6CQJ - chains A and C of the 3 polymer chains in the assembly; structure by X-ray diffraction, 2.75 A resolution.

[Chain A]
Name: HLA class II histocompatibility antigen, DR alpha chain
From: Homo sapiens
UniProt: P01903 (DRA_HUMAN); residues 1-182 here correspond to UniProt positions 26-207 (UniProt number = residue number + 25)
Sequence (182 residues; numbered 1 to 182; the number before each row is that of its first residue):
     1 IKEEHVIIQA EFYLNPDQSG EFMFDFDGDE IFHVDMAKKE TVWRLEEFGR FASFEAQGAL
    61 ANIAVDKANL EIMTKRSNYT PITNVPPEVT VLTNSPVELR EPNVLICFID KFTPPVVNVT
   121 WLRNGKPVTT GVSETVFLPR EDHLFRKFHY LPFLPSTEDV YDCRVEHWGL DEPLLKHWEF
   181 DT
Disordered / not traced: 1-2
Construct notes: conflict T182 (Ala207 in P01903)
Cystine bridges: C107-C163
Glycans and other covalent adducts: N-acetylglucosamine (NAG) linked to N118
UniProt features mapped onto this chain:
  - region: E179 to D181 (Connecting peptide)
  - site: Q9 (Self- and pathogen-derived peptide antigen), G49 (Self-peptide antigen), F51 (Self- and pathogen-derived peptide antigen), A52 (Self-peptide antigen), S53 (Self- and pathogen-derived peptide antigen), E55 (Pathogen-derived peptide antigen), N62 (Self- and pathogen-derived peptide antigen), N69 (Pathogen-derived peptide antigen), R76 (Self- and pathogen-derived peptide antigen)
  - glycosylation (N-linked (GlcNAc...) asparagine): N78, N118

[Chain C]
Name: Peptide from Capsid protein p24
UniProt: P04591 (GAG_HV1H2); residues 299-311 here = UniProt positions 299-311
Sequence (13 residues; each row starts with the number of its first residue):
   299 RFYKTLRAEQ ASQ

[How chain A and chain C interact]
Contacting residue pairs (30; chain A residue first):
  Q9(A) with K302(C); T303(C); L304(C), hydrogen bond (side chain-backbone)
  F22(A) with T303(C)
  F24(A) with K302(C)
  I31(A) with Y301(C)
  F32(A) with Y301(C), hydrophobic
  A52(A) with R299(C); Y301(C), hydrophobic
  S53(A) with R299(C), hydrogen bond (backbone-backbone); F300(C); Y301(C), hydrogen bond (backbone-backbone)
  F54(A) with F300(C); Y301(C); T303(C)
  E55(A) with F300(C)
  G58(A) with T303(C)
  N62(A) with T303(C); L304(C), hydrogen bond (side chain-backbone); R305(C); A306(C), hydrogen bond (side chain-backbone)
  V65(A) with A306(C), hydrophobic; E307(C)
  N69(A) with E307(C), hydrogen bond (side chain-backbone); Q308(C); A309(C), hydrogen bond (side chain-backbone)
  I72(A) with Q308(C); S310(C); Q311(C)
  R76(A) with S310(C), hydrogen bond (side chain-backbone)
Other interface residues (no listed pair), chain A (20 interface residues in all): E11, W43, F51, A59, D66

[Summary]
Chain A and chain C form an interface of 20 and 13 residues respectively; the contacts include 8 hydrogen
bonds. Polar contacts include Q9(A)-L304(C), N62(A)-L304(C) and N62(A)-A306(C). N-acetylglucosamine is
covalently linked to N118(A).
Chain A is HLA class II histocompatibility antigen, DR alpha chain (Homo sapiens) and chain C is Peptide from
Capsid protein p24; the structure, Crystal structure of DR1 presenting the RQ13 peptide, was determined by
X-ray diffraction (same publication as 6CPH, 6CPL, 6CPN, 6CPO, 6CQL, 6CQN, 6CQQ and 6CQR).
